PDB entry 6AMA | X-ray diffraction, 3.09 A resolution | chains A and R of the 13 polymer chains in the assembly

[Chain A]
Name: Putative DNA-binding protein
Source organism: Streptomyces venezuelae
UniProt: A0A0M7QSG5 (A0A0M7QSG5_STRVZ); numbering as in UniProt (aligned over 1-68)
Chain sequence (71 residues; numbered -2 to 68; the number before each row is that of its first residue; numbers below 1 keep their minus sign (Gly-2 is residue -2)):
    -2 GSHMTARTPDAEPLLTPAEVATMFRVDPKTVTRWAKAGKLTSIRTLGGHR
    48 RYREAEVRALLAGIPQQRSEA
Disordered / not traced: -2 to 8, 63-68
Construct notes: expression tag (-2 to 0)
From the paper describing this entry:
  - self-association interface (contacts with another copy of this molecule); pairs are residue here / residue on that copy: Phe21-Leu43 (hydrophobic contact), Arg22-Glu16 (salt bridge), Trp31-Leu43 (hydrophobic contact), Phe21, Val23, Trp31
  - binding site for the 99-nt DNA strand: Thr27, Arg30, Trp31, His46, Arg48

[Chain R]
Molecule: 99-nt DNA strand
Sequence (99 nucleotides; row label = number of the first residue in the row):
    11 ATTCGGGTAATTCGGGTAATTCGGGTAATTCGGGTAATTCGGGTAATTCG
    61 GGTAATTCGGGTAATTCGGGTAATTCGGGTAATTCGGGTAATTCGGGTA

[How chain A and chain R interact]
Pairs across the interface (15):
  Thr13(A) - DT13(R)  phosphate contact
  Pro14(A) - DT13(R)  phosphate contact
  Ala15(A) - DT13(R)  hydrogen bond to the phosphate
  Pro25(A) - DT13(R)  phosphate contact
  Lys26(A) - DC14(R)  base contact
  Lys26(A) - DG15(R)  base contact
  Lys26(A) - DG16(R)  hydrogen bond to the base
  Thr29(A) - DC14(R)  hydrogen bond to the phosphate
  Lys33(A) - DG15(R)  salt bridge to the phosphate
  Lys33(A) - DG16(R)  salt bridge to the phosphate
  Arg41(A) - DG15(R)  salt bridge to the phosphate
  His46(A) - DT13(R)  hydrogen bond to the sugar
  Arg47(A) - DC14(R)  salt bridge to the phosphate
  Arg47(A) - DG15(R)  salt bridge to the phosphate
  Tyr49(A) - DC14(R)  phosphate contact
Interface residues without a listed pair, chain R (5 interface residues in all): DT12

[Overview]
The interface between chain A and chain R involves 11 residues on one side and 5 on the other, with 4 hydrogen
bonds and 5 salt bridges. Among the polar pairs are Lys26(A)-DG16(R), His46(A)-DT13(R) and Ala15(A)-DT13(R).
The paper reports a binding site for the 99-nt DNA strand at Thr27(A), Arg30(A) and Trp31(A) among others; a
self-association interface involving Phe21(A), Arg22(A) and Val23(A) among others.
Chain A is Putative DNA-binding protein (Streptomyces venezuelae) and chain R is a 99-nt DNA strand; the
structure, Structure of S. coelicolor/S. venezuelae BldC-smeA-ssfA complex to 3.09 Angstrom, was determined by
X-ray diffraction together with 6AMK from the same study.
